PDB entry 4LNU | X-ray diffraction, 2.19 A resolution | chains A and B of the 4 polymer chains in the assembly

== Chain A ==
Molecule: Tubulin alpha chain
From: Ovis aries
Chain sequence (451 residues; numbered 1 to 451; the number before each row is that of its first residue):
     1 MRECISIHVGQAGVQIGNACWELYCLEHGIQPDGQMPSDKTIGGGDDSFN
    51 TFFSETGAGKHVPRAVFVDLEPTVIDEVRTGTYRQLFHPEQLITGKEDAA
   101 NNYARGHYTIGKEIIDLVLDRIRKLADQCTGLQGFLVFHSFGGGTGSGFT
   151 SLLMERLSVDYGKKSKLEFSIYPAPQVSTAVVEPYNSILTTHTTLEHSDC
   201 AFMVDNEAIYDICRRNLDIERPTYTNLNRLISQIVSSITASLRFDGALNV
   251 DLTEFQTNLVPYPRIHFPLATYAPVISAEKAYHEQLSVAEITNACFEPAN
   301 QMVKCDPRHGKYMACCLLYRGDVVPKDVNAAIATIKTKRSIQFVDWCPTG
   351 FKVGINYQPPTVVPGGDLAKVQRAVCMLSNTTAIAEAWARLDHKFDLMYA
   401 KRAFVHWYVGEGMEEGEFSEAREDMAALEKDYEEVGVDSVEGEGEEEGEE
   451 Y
Not modelled in the structure: 42-44, 438-451
Small-molecule neighbours: GTP (guanosine-5'-triphosphate): Gly10, Gln11, Ala12, Gln15, Ile16, Asp69, Asp98, Ala99, Ala100, Asn101, Ser140, Gly142, Gly143, Gly144, Thr145, Gly146, Ile171, Pro173, Val177, Ser178, Thr179, Glu183, Asn206, Tyr224, Leu227, Asn228, Ile231

== Chain B ==
Molecule: Tubulin beta chain
From: Ovis aries
Chain sequence (445 residues; numbered 1 to 455; 10 numbers in that range are skipped by the numbering (no residue carries them; nothing is unmodelled there); the number before each row is that of its first residue):
     1 MREIVHIQAGQCGNQIGAKFWEVISDEHGIDPTGSYHGDSDLQL
    47 ERINVYYNEATGNKYVPRAILVDLEPGTMDSVRSGPFGQIFRPDNFIFGQ
    97 SGAGNNWAKGHYTEGAELVDSVLDVVRKESESCDCLQGFQLTHSLGGGTG
   147 SGMGTLLISKIREEYPDRIMNTFSVMPSPKVSDTVVEPYNATLSIHQLVE
   197 NTDETYSIDNEALYDICFRTLKLTTPTYGDLNHLVSATMSGVTTCLRFPG
   247 QLNADLRKLAVNMVPFPRLHFFMPGFAPLTSRGSQQYRALTVPELTQQMF
   297 DSKNMMAACDPRHGRYLTVATIFRGRMSMKEVDEQMLNIQNKNSSYFVEW
   347 IPNNVKTAVCDIPP
   369 RGLKMSSTFIGNSTAIQELFKRISEQFTAMFRRKAFLHWYTGEGMDEMEF
   419 TEAESNMNDLVSEYQQYQDATADEQGEFEEEEGEDEA
Not modelled in the structure: 442-455
Small-molecule neighbours: GDP (guanosine-5'-diphosphate): Gly10, Gln11, Cys12, Gln15, Ile16, Asp69, Asn101, Ser140, Gly142, Gly143, Gly144, Thr145, Gly146, Val171, Pro173, Val177, Ser178, Asp179, Glu183, Asn206, Leu209, Tyr224, Leu227, Asn228

== How chain A and chain B interact ==
Residue-residue contacts (59; chain A residue first):
  Gln11(A) with Gln247(B)
  Lys96(A) with Met1(B); Asp130(B), salt bridge; Cys131(B)
  Glu97(A) with Cys131(B); Arg164(B), salt bridge; Arg253(B), salt bridge
  Asp98(A) with Lys254(B), salt bridge
  Ala100(A) with Arg253(B); Lys254(B); Val257(B)
  Asn101(A) with Lys254(B)
  Arg105(A) with Arg253(B)
  Pro175(A) with Asn349(B)
  Ser178(A) with Lys352(B)
  Thr179(A) with Gln247(B); Leu248(B); Asn258(B), hydrogen bond (backbone-side chain)
  Ala180(A) with Asn258(B); Lys352(B)
  Val181(A) with Asn258(B), hydrogen bond (backbone-side chain); Ile347(B), hydrophobic; Pro348(B); Asn349(B); Lys352(B)
  Val182(A) with Val257(B), hydrophobic
  Tyr210(A) with Asp329(B)
  Arg214(A) with Lys326(B)
  Glu220(A) with Lys326(B)
  Arg221(A) with Met325(B); Asp329(B), salt bridge
  Tyr224(A) with Gln247(B)
  Lys394(A) with Asn349(B), hydrogen bond
  Leu397(A) with Glu345(B); Trp346(B); Pro348(B), hydrophobic; Ala440(B), hydrophobic
  Met398(A) with Trp346(B), hydrogen bond (backbone-backbone); Pro348(B)
  Lys401(A) with Phe262(B); Trp346(B); Thr439(B), hydrogen bond (side chain-backbone); Ala440(B)
  Arg402(A) with Phe262(B)
  Ala403(A) with Pro261(B); Phe262(B), hydrophobic
  Phe404(A) with Val257(B); Asn258(B); Val260(B); Pro261(B), hydrogen bond (backbone-backbone); Thr314(B); Ile347(B), hydrophobic
  His406(A) with Val260(B); Pro261(B), hydrogen bond (side chain-backbone); Phe262(B); Pro263(B)
  Trp407(A) with Ala256(B); Val257(B), hydrophobic; Val260(B), hydrogen bond (side chain-backbone)
Also at the interface, not in a pair above, chain B (32 interface residues in all): Leu132, Asp199, Ser324, Asn350, Ala438

== Overview ==
Chain A and chain B form an interface of 27 and 32 residues respectively; the contacts include 8 hydrogen
bonds and 5 salt bridges. Polar contacts include Lys96(A)-Asp130(B), Glu97(A)-Arg164(B) and
Glu97(A)-Arg253(B). Ligands of chain A: GTP. Bound to chain B: GDP.
Chain A is Tubulin alpha chain and chain B is Tubulin beta chain, both from Ovis aries; the structure,
Nucleotide-free kinesin motor domain in complex with tubulin and a DARPin, was determined by X-ray
diffraction.
